3VXU - chains A and B of the 5 polymer chains in the assembly; structure by X-ray diffraction, 2.70 A resolution.

[Chain A]
Name: HLA class I histocompatibility antigen, A-24 alpha chain
Organism: Homo sapiens
Reference sequence: P05534 (1A24_HUMAN); residues 1-274 here correspond to UniProt positions 25-298 (UniProt number = residue number + 24)
Sequence (275 residues; each row starts with the number of its first residue; numbering starts at 0):
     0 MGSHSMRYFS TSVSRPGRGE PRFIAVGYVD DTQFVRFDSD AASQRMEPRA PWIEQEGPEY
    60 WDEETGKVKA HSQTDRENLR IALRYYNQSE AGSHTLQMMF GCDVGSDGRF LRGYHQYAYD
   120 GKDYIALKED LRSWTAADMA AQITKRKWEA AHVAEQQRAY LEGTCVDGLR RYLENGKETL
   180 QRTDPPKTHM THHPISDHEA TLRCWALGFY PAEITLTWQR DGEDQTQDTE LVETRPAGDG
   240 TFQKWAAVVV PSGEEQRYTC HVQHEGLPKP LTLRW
Unresolved in the structure: 0
Disulfides: Cys101-Cys164, Cys203-Cys259
Sequence notes: expression tag (0)

[Chain B]
Name: Beta-2-microglobulin
Organism: Homo sapiens
Reference sequence: P61769 (B2MG_HUMAN); residues 1-99 here correspond to UniProt positions 21-119 (UniProt number = residue number + 20)
Sequence (100 residues; each row starts with the number of its first residue; numbering starts at 0):
     0 MIQRTPKIQV YSRHPAENGK SNFLNCYVSG FHPSDIEVDL LKNGERIEKV EHSDLSFSKD
    60 WSFYLLYYTE FTPTEKDEYA CRVNHVTLSQ PKIVKWDRDM
Unresolved in the structure: 0
Disulfides: Cys25-Cys80
Sequence notes: expression tag (0)
UniProt features mapped onto this chain:
  - modified residue: Gln2 (Pyrrolidone carboxylic acid)
  - glycosylation: Ile1 (N-linked (Glc) (glycation) isoleucine), Lys19 (N-linked (Glc) (glycation) lysine), Lys41 (N-linked (Glc) (glycation) lysine), Lys48 (N-linked (Glc) (glycation) lysine), Lys58 (N-linked (Glc) (glycation) lysine), Lys91 (N-linked (Glc) (glycation) lysine), Lys94 (N-linked (Glc) (glycation) lysine)

[How chain A and chain B interact]
Residue-residue contacts (45; chain A residue first):
  Phe8(A) with Phe56(B)
  Thr10(A) with Phe56(B); Phe62(B)
  Val25(A) with Leu54(B)
  Tyr27(A) with Ser55(B), hydrogen bond; Tyr63(B)
  Arg35(A) with Asp53(B), salt bridge
  Arg48(A) with Asp53(B), salt bridge
  Thr94(A) with His31(B)
  Gln96(A) with Phe56(B); Trp60(B), hydrogen bond (side chain-backbone); Phe62(B)
  Met97(A) with Phe56(B)
  Gln115(A) with Trp60(B)
  Tyr116(A) with Trp60(B)
  Ala117(A) with Trp60(B), hydrophobic
  Asp119(A) with Ile1(B); His31(B)
  Gly120(A) with His31(B); Trp60(B)
  Asp122(A) with Trp60(B), hydrogen bond
  Thr190(A) with Asp98(B), hydrogen bond
  His192(A) with Asp98(B), salt bridge
  Arg202(A) with Asp98(B), salt bridge; Met99(B), hydrogen bond (side chain-backbone)
  Trp204(A) with Asp98(B); Met99(B), hydrophobic
  Leu206(A) with Pro14(B), hydrophobic
  Glu232(A) with Lys6(B), salt bridge; Ser28(B)
  Thr233(A) with Tyr26(B)
  Arg234(A) with Gln8(B); Tyr10(B); Tyr26(B); Met99(B)
  Pro235(A) with Tyr10(B); Tyr26(B); Leu65(B), hydrophobic
  Ala236(A) with Arg12(B), hydrogen bond (backbone-side chain); Asn24(B)
  Gly237(A) with Arg12(B)
  Asp238(A) with Arg12(B), salt bridge
  Gln242(A) with Tyr10(B); Ser11(B)
  Trp244(A) with Met99(B)
Other interface residues (no listed pair), chain A (36 interface residues in all): Ser9, Val12, Ile23, Met98, Lys121, His188, Val231
Other interface residues (no listed pair), chain B (22 interface residues in all): Ser33

[Overview]
36 residues of chain A face 22 of chain B across their interface; the contacts include 6 hydrogen bonds and 6
salt bridges. Among the polar pairs are Arg35(A)-Asp53(B), Arg48(A)-Asp53(B) and His192(A)-Asp98(B).
Here chain A is HLA class I histocompatibility antigen, A-24 alpha chain and chain B is Beta-2-microglobulin,
both from Homo sapiens. Entry 3VXU (The complex between T36-5 TCR and HLA-A24 bound to HIV-1 Nef134-10(2F)
peptide) was determined by X-ray diffraction (same publication as 3VXM, 3VXN, 3VXO, 3VXP, 3VXQ, 3VXR and 3
further entries).
